9C0L - chain A; structure by X-ray diffraction, 1.79 A resolution.

Chain A:
Protein: Alpha/beta fold hydrolase
Organism: Staphylococcus aureus USA300-CA-263
Notes: engineered mutation(s): N-terminal GPG from expression tag
UniProt: A0A0D6HZA6 (A0A0D6HZA6_STAAU); residue numbers follow UniProt; this construct covers 1-246
Sequence (249 residues; row label = number of the first residue in the row; numbers below 1 keep their minus sign (Gly-2 is residue -2)):
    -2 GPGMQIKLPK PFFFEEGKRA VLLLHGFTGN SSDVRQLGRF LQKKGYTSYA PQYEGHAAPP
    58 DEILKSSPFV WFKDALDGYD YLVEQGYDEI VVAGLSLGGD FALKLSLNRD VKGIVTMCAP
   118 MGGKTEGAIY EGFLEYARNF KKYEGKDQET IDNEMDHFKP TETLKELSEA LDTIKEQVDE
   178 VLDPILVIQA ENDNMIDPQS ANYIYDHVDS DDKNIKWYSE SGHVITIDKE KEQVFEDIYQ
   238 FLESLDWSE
Unresolved in the structure: -2 to 3
Differences from the reference sequence: expression tag (-2 to 0)
Metal / ion sites: Ca2+ site 1 near Gln82 (its only coordinating residue here); Ca2+ site 2: Glu173, Asp176; Ca2+ site 3 near Asp206 (its only coordinating residue here); Ca2+ site 4: Asp209, Asn211

In short:
Glu173 and Asp176 form the Ca2+ site 2. Asp209 and Asn211 form the Ca2+ site 4.
Chain A is Alpha/beta fold hydrolase (Staphylococcus aureus USA300-CA-263); the structure, FphH,
Staphylococcus aureus fluorophosphonate-binding serine hydrolases H, apo crystal form 2, was determined by
X-ray diffraction, deposited together with 9C0M, 9C0N and 8G0N.
